5YBB - chains A and C of the 8 polymer chains in the assembly; structure by X-ray diffraction, 3.20 A resolution.

Chain A (and C):
Protein: Type I restriction-modification system methyltransferase subunit
Organism: Caldanaerobacter subterraneus subsp. tengcongensis (strain DSM 15242 / JCM 11007 / NBRC 100824 / MB4)
Notes: chain C of this document is another copy of the same molecule, construct and numbering; everything in this record applies to it too
UniProtKB: Q8R9Q4 (Q8R9Q4_CALS4); residue numbers follow UniProt; this construct covers 1-507
Sequence (507 residues; each row starts with the number of its first residue):
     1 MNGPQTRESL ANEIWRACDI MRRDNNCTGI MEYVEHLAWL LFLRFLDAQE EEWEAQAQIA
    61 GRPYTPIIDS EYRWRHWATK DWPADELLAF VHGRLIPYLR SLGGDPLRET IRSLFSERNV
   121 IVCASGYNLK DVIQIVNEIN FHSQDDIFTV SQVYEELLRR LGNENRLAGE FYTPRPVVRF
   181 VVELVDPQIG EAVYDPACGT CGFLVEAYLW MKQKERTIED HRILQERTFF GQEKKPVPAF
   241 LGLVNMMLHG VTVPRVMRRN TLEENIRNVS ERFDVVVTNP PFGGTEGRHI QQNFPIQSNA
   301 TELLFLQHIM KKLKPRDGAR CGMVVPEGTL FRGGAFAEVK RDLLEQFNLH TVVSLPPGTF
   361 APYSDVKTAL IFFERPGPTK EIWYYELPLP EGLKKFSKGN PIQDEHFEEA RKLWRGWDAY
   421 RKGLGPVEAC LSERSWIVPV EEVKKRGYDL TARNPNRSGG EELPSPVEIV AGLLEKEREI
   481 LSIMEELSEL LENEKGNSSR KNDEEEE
Unresolved in the structure: 1-3, 60-65, 497-507 (chain C: 1-464, 495-507)
Small-molecule neighbours: S-adenosylmethionine (SAM): Glu170, Phe171, Tyr172, Thr173, Arg175, Asp195, Pro196, Ala197, Cys198, Gly199, Thr200, Cys201, Gly202, Phe203, Gln232, Glu233, Lys234, Lys235, Pro238, Arg259, Asn260, Thr261, Leu262, Asn279, Pro280, Pro281, Phe305
What the authors report for this chain:
  - mutagenesis - F331A/R332A/E338A/R341A, P466A/L491A, V470A/L487A, L473A/M484A, E477A: unchanged binding to Restriction endonuclease S subunits

How chain A and chain C interact:
Pairs across the interface (21; chain A residue first):
  Val467(A) with Leu491(C)
  Val470(A) with Ser488(C)
  Leu473(A) with Met484(C), hydrophobic
  Leu474(A) with Met484(C), hydrophobic; Glu485(C); Ser488(C)
  Glu477(A) with Glu477(C); Ile480(C); Leu481(C); Met484(C)
  Arg478(A) with Leu481(C)
  Ile480(A) with Glu477(C)
  Leu481(A) with Leu474(C), hydrophobic; Glu477(C); Arg478(C); Leu481(C), hydrophobic
  Met484(A) with Val470(C); Leu473(C), hydrophobic; Leu474(C), hydrophobic; Glu477(C)
  Glu485(A) with Leu474(C)
Interface residues without a listed pair, chain A (13 interface residues in all): Pro466, Ser488, Leu491
Interface residues without a listed pair, chain C (13 interface residues in all): Val467, Leu487

Overview:
The chain A/chain C interface involves 13 residues from each chain. Chain A binds S-adenosylmethionine. The
paper reports that F331A/R332A/E338A/R341A, P466A/L491A and V470A/L487A of chain A, among others, leave
binding to Restriction endonuclease S subunits unchanged; 5 substitutions were tested in all.
Both chains are Type I restriction-modification system methyltransferase subunit (Caldanaerobacter
subterraneus subsp. tengcongensis (strain DSM 15242 / JCM 11007 / NBRC 100824 / MB4)). Entry 5YBB (Structural
basis underlying complex assembly andconformational transition of the type I R-M system) was determined by
X-ray diffraction.
